Entry 1RVX (X-ray diffraction, 2.20 A resolution); this record covers chains A and C of the 6 polymer chains in the assembly.

Chain A (and C):
Protein: hemagglutinin
Source organism: Influenza A virus (A/Puerto Rico/8/34(H1N1))
Notes: chain C of this document is another copy of the same molecule, construct and numbering; everything in this record applies to it too
UniProtKB: Q82766 (Q82766_9INFA); the construct lacks a stretch of the UniProt sequence and is renumbered around it, so the offset changes along the chain: 4-42 = UniProt 17-55; 44-49 = UniProt 56-61; 50-325 = UniProt 63-338
Amino-acid sequence (327 residues; each row starts with the number of its first residue; note: 1 number in that range is skipped by the numbering (no residue carries it; nothing is unmodelled there)):
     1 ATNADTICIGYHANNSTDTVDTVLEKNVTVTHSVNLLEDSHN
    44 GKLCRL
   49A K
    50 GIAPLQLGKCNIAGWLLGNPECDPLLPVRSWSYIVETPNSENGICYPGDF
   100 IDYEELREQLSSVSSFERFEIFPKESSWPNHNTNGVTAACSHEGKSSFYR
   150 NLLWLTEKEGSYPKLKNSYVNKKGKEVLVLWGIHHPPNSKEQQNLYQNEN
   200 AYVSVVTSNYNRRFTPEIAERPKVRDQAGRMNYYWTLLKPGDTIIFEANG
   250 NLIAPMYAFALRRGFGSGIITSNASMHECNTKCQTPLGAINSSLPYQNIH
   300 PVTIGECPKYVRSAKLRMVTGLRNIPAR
Not modelled in the structure: 1-4
Cystine bridges: Cys47-Cys278, Cys59-Cys71, Cys94-Cys139, Cys282-Cys306
Ligand contacts: N-acetylglucosamine (NAG; 2-acetamido-2-deoxy-beta-D-glucopyranose): Asp21, Lys26, Asn27

Chain A / chain C interface:
Pairs across the interface (15; chain A residue first):
  Glu216(A) - Arg212(C)
  Ala218(A) - Ser203(C)
  Ala218(A) - Glu246(C)
  Glu219(A) - Lys165(C)  salt bridge
  Glu219(A) - Val205(C)
  Glu219(A) - Ile244(C)
  Glu219(A) - Glu246(C)
  Arg220(A) - Val205(C)
  Pro221(A) - Val205(C)
  Pro221(A) - Thr206(C)
  Pro221(A) - Ser207(C)
  Pro221(A) - Thr242(C)
  Val223(A) - Ser207(C)
  Arg229(A) - Thr206(C)  hydrogen bond (side chain-backbone)
  Arg229(A) - Ser207(C)
Interface residues without a listed pair, chain A (8 interface residues in all): Ile217
Interface residues without a listed pair, chain C (11 interface residues in all): Asn210, Asp241

In short:
8 residues of chain A and 11 residues of chain C are in contact; the contacts include 1 hydrogen bond and 1
salt bridge. Polar pairs include Glu219(A)-Lys165(C) and Arg229(A)-Thr206(C). Chain A binds
N-acetylglucosamine.
Chain A and chain C are both hemagglutinin (Influenza A virus (A/Puerto Rico/8/34(H1N1))); the structure, 1934
H1 Hemagglutinin in complex with LSTA, was determined by X-ray diffraction (same publication as 1RU7, 1RUY,
1RUZ, 1RV0, 1RVT and 1RVZ).
